PDB entry 7KZR | electron microscopy, 4.40 A resolution (low resolution: residue-level contacts below are approximate; hydrogen-bond / salt-bridge calls are withheld) | chains C and E of the 17 polymer chains in the assembly

== Chain C ==
Molecule: Fanconi anemia group C protein
From: Homo sapiens
UniProt: Q00597 (FANCC_HUMAN); residues 1-558 here = UniProt positions 1-558
Amino-acid sequence (583 residues; row label = number of the first residue in the row; numbers below 1 keep their minus sign (Met-24 is residue -24)):
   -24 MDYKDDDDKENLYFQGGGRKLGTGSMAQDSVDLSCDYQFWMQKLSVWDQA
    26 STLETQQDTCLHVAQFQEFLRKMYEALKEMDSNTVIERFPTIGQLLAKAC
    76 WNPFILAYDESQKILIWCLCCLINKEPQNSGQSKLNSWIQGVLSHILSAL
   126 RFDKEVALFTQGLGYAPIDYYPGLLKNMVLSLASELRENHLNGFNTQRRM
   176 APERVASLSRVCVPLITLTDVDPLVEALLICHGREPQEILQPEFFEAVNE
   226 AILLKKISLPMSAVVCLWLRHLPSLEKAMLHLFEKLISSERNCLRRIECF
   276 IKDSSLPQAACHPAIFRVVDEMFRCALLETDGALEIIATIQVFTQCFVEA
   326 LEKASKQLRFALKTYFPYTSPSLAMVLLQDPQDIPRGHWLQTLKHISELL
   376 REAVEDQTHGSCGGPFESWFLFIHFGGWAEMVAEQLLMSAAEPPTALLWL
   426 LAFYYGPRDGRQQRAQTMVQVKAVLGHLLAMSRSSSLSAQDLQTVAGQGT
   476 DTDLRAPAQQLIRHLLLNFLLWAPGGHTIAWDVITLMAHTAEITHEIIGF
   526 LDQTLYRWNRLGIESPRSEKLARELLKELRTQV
Disordered / not traced: -24 to 0, 473-480
Differences from the reference sequence: initiating methionine (-24); expression tag (-23 to 0)

== Chain E ==
Molecule: Fanconi anemia group E protein
From: Homo sapiens
UniProt: Q9HB96 (FANCE_HUMAN); numbering as in UniProt (aligned over 1-536)
Amino-acid sequence (555 residues; numbered -18 to 536; the number before each row is that of its first residue; numbers below 1 keep their minus sign (Met-18 is residue -18)):
   -18 MDYKDDDDKENLYFQGGGRMATPDAGLPGAEGVEPAPWAQLEAPARLLLQ
    32 ALQAGPEGARRGLGVLRALGSRGWEPFDWGRLLEALCREEPVVQGPDGRL
    82 ELKPLLLRLPRICQRNLMSLLMAVRPSLPESGLLSVLQIAQQDLAPDPDA
   132 WLRALGELLRRDLGVGTSMEGASPLSERCQRQLQSLCRGLGLGGRRLKSP
   182 QAPDPEEEENRDSQQPGKRRKDSEEEAASPEGKRVPKRLRCWEEEEDHEK
   232 ERPEHKSLESLADGGSASPIKDQPVMAVKTGEDGSNLDDAKGLAESLELP
   282 KAIQDQLPRLQQLLKTLEEGLEGLEDAPPVELQLLHECSPSQMDLLCAQL
   332 QLPQLSDLGLLRLCTWLLALSPDLSLSNATVLTRSLFLGRILSLTSSASR
   382 LLTTALTSFCAKYTYPVCSALLDPVLQAPGTGPAQTELLCCLVKMESLEP
   432 DAQVLMLGQILELPWKEETFLVLQSLLERQVEMTPEKFSVLMEKLCKKGL
   482 AATTSMAYAKLMLTVMTKYQANITETQRLGLAMALEPNTTFLRKSLKAAL
   532 KHLGP
Disordered / not traced: -18 to 11, 182-274, 301-307, 479-483, 536
Differences from the reference sequence: initiating methionine (-18); expression tag (-17 to 0)
Curated features (UniProtKB/Swiss-Prot):
  - modified residue: Ser249 (Phosphoserine), Thr346 (Phosphothreonine), Ser374 (Phosphoserine)
  - natural variant: Pro184 (P184Q: In FANCE; uncertain significance)
  - mutagenesis: Thr346 (T346A: Non-phosphorylatable by CHEK1, not polyubiquitinated and unable to complement the mitomycin C hypersensitivity of cells lacking FANCE; when associated with A-374), Ser374 (S374A: Non-phosphorylatable by CHEK1, not polyubiquitinated and unable to complement the mitomycin C hypersensitivity of cells lacking FANCE; when associated with A-346)

== Interface between chain C and chain E ==
Residue-residue contacts - 86 pairs, chain C then chain E:
  Phe169(C) with Glu15(E); Pro16(E); Ala17(E); Pro18(E); Trp19(E)
  Asn170(C) with Val14(E)
  Thr171(C) with Val14(E)
  Arg174(C) with Gly13(E)
  His207(C) with Gln34(E); Gly36(E); Arg92(E); Ile93(E)
  Arg209(C) with Pro91(E)
  Glu210(C) with Pro91(E); Arg92(E)
  Pro211(C) with Leu88(E); Arg89(E); Leu90(E); Pro91(E); Arg92(E); Gln95(E)
  Gln212(C) with Leu88(E); Arg92(E)
  Glu213(C) with Arg92(E)
  Ile214(C) with Arg92(E)
  Trp243(C) with Trp132(E)
  Leu244(C) with Arg96(E); Trp132(E)
  Arg245(C) with Arg96(E); Trp132(E)
  His246(C) with Trp132(E)
  Leu247(C) with Ala131(E); Trp132(E)
  Leu250(C) with Trp132(E)
  Glu251(C) with Ser157(E); Cys160(E)
  Ile262(C) with Leu167(E)
  Cys286(C) with Arg41(E)
  His287(C) with Ser100(E)
  Arg292(C) with Met103(E); Asp143(E)
  Glu296(C) with Arg142(E); Leu156(E)
  Met297(C) with Leu156(E); Leu164(E)
  Cys300(C) with Leu164(E)
  Ala301(C) with Leu164(E); Cys168(E)
  Leu302(C) with Leu178(E)
  Leu303(C) with Leu178(E); Lys179(E)
  Glu304(C) with Gln165(E); Cys168(E)
  Thr305(C) with Cys168(E); Leu173(E)
  Asp306(C) with Leu173(E); Gly174(E); Arg176(E); Leu178(E)
  Gly307(C) with Arg176(E)
  Ala308(C) with Leu171(E)
  Ser330(C) with Arg41(E)
  Gln332(C) with Arg48(E)
  Leu333(C) with Arg41(E); Leu44(E); Gly45(E); Arg48(E)
  Arg334(C) with Arg41(E)
  Phe335(C) with Arg41(E); Leu44(E)
  Lys338(C) with Pro107(E)
  Thr339(C) with Ala104(E)
  Trp394(C) with Leu178(E)
  Tyr429(C) with Arg176(E)
  Tyr430(C) with Arg176(E)
  Gly431(C) with Arg177(E)
  Pro432(C) with Arg176(E); Arg177(E); Leu178(E)
  Arg433(C) with Arg177(E); Leu178(E); Ser180(E)
  Asp434(C) with Arg177(E)
  Gln485(C) with Gly174(E); Gly175(E)
  Glu517(C) with Gly172(E)
Interface residues without a listed pair, chain C (63 interface residues in all): Gln172, Gly208, Val240, Leu255, Arg266, Ala289, Val293, Arg299, Glu310, Ile311, Leu326, Tyr340, Pro342, Pro482
Interface residues without a listed pair, chain E (53 interface residues in all): Pro37, Ala40, Leu136, Leu139, Gln161, Gln163, Gly170

== In short ==
63 residues of chain C and 53 residues of chain E are in contact. UniProt lists 2 mutagenesis sites on chain
E.
Here chain C is Fanconi anemia group C protein and chain E is Fanconi anemia group E protein, both from Homo
sapiens. Entry 7KZR (Structure of the human Fanconi Anaemia Core-UBE2T-ID complex) was determined by electron
microscopy, deposited together with 7KZP, 7KZQ, 7KZS, 7KZT and 7KZV.
